5F38 - chains A and D of the 4 polymer chains in the assembly; structure by X-ray diffraction, 1.90 A resolution.

Chain A:
Molecule: Acetyl-CoA acetyltransferase
Source organism: Escherichia coli K-12
Notes: EC 2.3.1.9
UniProt: P76461 (ATOB_ECOLI); residues 1-394 here = UniProt positions 1-394
Amino-acid sequence (394 residues; numbered 1 to 394; the number before each row is that of its first residue):
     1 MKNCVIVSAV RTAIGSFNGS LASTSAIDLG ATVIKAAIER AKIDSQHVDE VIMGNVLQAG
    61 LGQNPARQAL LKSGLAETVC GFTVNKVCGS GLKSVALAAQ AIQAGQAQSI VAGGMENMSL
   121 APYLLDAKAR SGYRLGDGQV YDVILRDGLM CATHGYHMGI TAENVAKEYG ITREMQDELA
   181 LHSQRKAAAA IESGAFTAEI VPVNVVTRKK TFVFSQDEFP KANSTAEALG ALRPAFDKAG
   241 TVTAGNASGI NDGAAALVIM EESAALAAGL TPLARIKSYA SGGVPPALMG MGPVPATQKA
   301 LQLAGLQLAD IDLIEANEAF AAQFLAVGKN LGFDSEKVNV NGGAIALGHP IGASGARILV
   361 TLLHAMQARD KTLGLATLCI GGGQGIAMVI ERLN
Not modelled in the structure: 170-171, 174-175, 206-212, 226-228, 238-240, 393-394
Modified residues: Lys86 (N-dimethyl-lysine; MLY); Cys88 (S-oxy cysteine; CSX)
Curated features (UniProtKB/Swiss-Prot):
  - active site: Cys88 (Acyl-thioester intermediate), His349 (Proton acceptor), Cys379 (Proton acceptor)

Chain D:
Molecule: Acetyl-CoA acetyltransferase
Source organism: Escherichia coli K-12
Notes: EC 2.3.1.9
UniProt: P76461 (ATOB_ECOLI); numbering as in UniProt (aligned over 1-392)
Amino-acid sequence (394 residues; numbered -1 to 392; the number before each row is that of its first residue; numbers below 1 keep their minus sign (Ala-1 is residue -1)):
    -1 ASMKNCVIVS AVRTAIGSFN GSLASTSAID LGATVIKAAI ERAKIDSQHV DEVIMGNVLQ
    59 AGLGQNPARQ ALLKSGLAET VCGFTVNKVC GSGLKSVALA AQAIQAGQAQ SIVAGGMENM
   119 SLAPYLLDAK ARSGYRLGDG QVYDVILRDG LMCATHGYHM GITAENVAKE YGITREMQDE
   179 LALHSQRKAA AAIESGAFTA EIVPVNVVTR KKTFVFSQDE FPKANSTAEA LGALRPAFDK
   239 AGTVTAGNAS GINDGAAALV IMEESAALAA GLTPLARIKS YASGGVPPAL MGMGPVPATQ
   299 KALQLAGLQL ADIDLIEANE AFAAQFLAVG KNLGFDSEKV NVNGGAIALG HPIGASGARI
   359 LVTLLHAMQA RDKTLGLATL CIGGGQGIAM VIER
Construct notes: expression tag (-1 to 0)
Modified residues: Lys86 (N-dimethyl-lysine; MLY); Cys88 (S-oxy cysteine; CSX)
Small-molecule neighbours: 5UG ([(3S)-2,2-dimethyl-3-oxidanyl-4-oxidanylidene-4-[[3-oxidanylidene-3-(2-sulfanylethylamino)propyl]amino]butyl] phosphono hydrogen phosphate): Cys88, Leu149, His157, Met158, Ala235, Phe236, Ala244, Ser248, Gly249, Ile250, Met289, Ala319, Phe320, His349, Ile351, Cys379
Curated features (UniProtKB/Swiss-Prot):
  - active site: Cys88 (Acyl-thioester intermediate), His349 (Proton acceptor), Cys379 (Proton acceptor)

Interface between chain A and chain D:
Contacting residue pairs - 33 pairs, chain A then chain D:
  Phe17(A) with Arg134(D)
  Tyr123(A) with Tyr133(D); Arg134(D); Leu135(D); Gly136(D), hydrogen bond (side chain-backbone)
  Leu125(A) with Val140(D), hydrophobic
  Tyr133(A) with Tyr123(D)
  Arg134(A) with Phe17(D); Tyr123(D)
  Leu135(A) with Tyr123(D), hydrogen bond (backbone-side chain); Asp142(D); Ile250(D), hydrophobic
  Gly136(A) with Tyr123(D), hydrogen bond (backbone-side chain); Asp142(D), hydrogen bond (backbone-side chain); Leu145(D)
  Asp137(A) with Val140(D); Tyr141(D); Asp142(D), hydrogen bond (side chain-backbone)
  Gly138(A) with Gln139(D); Val140(D), hydrogen bond (backbone-backbone)
  Gln139(A) with Gly138(D); Val140(D)
  Val140(A) with Tyr133(D); Asp137(D); Gly138(D), hydrogen bond (backbone-backbone); Gln139(D); Val140(D), hydrophobic
  Tyr141(A) with Asp137(D)
  Asp142(A) with Leu135(D); Gly136(D), hydrogen bond (side chain-backbone); Asp137(D), hydrogen bond (backbone-side chain)
  Leu145(A) with Gly136(D)
  Ile250(A) with Leu135(D), hydrophobic
Interface residues without a listed pair, chain A (16 interface residues in all): Ile144
Interface residues without a listed pair, chain D (16 interface residues in all): Leu125, Ile144

Summary:
The chain A/chain D interface involves 16 residues from each chain, with 9 hydrogen bonds. Among the polar
pairs are Tyr123(A)-Gly136(D), Leu135(A)-Tyr123(D) and Gly136(A)-Tyr123(D). Ligands of chain D: compound 5UG.
From UniProt: 3 active-site residues on chain A; 3 active-site residues on chain D.
Here chain A is Acetyl-CoA acetyltransferase and chain D is Acetyl-CoA acetyltransferase, both from
Escherichia coli K-12. Entry 5F38 (X-ray crystal structure of a thiolase from Escherichia coli at 1.8 A
resolution) was determined by X-ray diffraction, deposited together with 5F0V.
